PDB entry 7MI4 | electron microscopy, 3.20 A resolution | chains A and E of the 8 polymer chains in the assembly

Chain A:
Protein: CRISPR-associated exonuclease Cas4/endonuclease Cas1 fusion
From: Geobacter sulfurreducens
Notes: EC 3.1.-.-, 3.1.12.1
Reference sequence: Q74H36 (CS4F1_GEOSL); numbering as in UniProt (aligned over 1-559)
Amino-acid sequence (559 residues; row label = number of the first residue in the row):
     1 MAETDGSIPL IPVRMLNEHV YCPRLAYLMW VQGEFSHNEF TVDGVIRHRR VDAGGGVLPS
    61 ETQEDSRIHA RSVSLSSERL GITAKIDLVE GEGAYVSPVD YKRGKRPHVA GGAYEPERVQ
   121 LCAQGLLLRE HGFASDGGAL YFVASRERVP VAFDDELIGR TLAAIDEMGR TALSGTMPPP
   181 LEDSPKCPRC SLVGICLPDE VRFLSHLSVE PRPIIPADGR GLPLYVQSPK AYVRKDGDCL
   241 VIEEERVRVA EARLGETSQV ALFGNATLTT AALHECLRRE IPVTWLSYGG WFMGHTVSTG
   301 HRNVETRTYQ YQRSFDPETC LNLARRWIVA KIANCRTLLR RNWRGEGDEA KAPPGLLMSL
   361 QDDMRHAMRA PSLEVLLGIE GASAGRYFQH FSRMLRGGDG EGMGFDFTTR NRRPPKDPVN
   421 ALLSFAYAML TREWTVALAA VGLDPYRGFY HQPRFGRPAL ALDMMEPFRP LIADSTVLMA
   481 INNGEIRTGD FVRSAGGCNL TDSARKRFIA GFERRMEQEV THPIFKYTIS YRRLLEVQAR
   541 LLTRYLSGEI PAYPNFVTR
Disordered / not traced: 1-4, 559
Ion coordination: 4Fe-4S cluster Fe: Cys22, Cys187, Cys190, Cys196; Mn2+ site 1: His48, Asp87, Asp100, Tyr101; Mn2+ site 2: Glu380, Glu466
Residues lining bound ligands: 4Fe-4S cluster (SF4): Tyr21, Cys22, Arg24, Leu25, Leu28, Pro180, Leu181, Cys187, Cys190, Cys196, Pro198
Swiss-Prot annotation at these positions:
  - binding site ([4Fe-4S] cluster): Cys22, Cys187, Cys190, Cys196
  - binding site (Mn(2+)): Asp87, Asp100, Glu380, His451, Glu466
From the paper describing this entry:
  - binding site for the 35-nt DNA strand: Arg14, Asn17, Glu18, Tyr21, Leu25, Met29, Phe35, Glu117, Cys190, Ser191, Leu192
  - specificity-determining residues: Glu18
  - specificity-determining residues: Arg14, Leu25, Leu192 (by similarity / conservation)
  - catalytic residues: His48, Asp87, Asp100, Lys102
  - Mn2+ coordination: His48, Asp87, Asp100
  - mutagenesis - H48G, D100A: decreased catalytic activity
  - mutagenesis - S191A: decreased catalytic activity on Gsu-PAM
  - mutagenesis - E18Y: abolished catalytic activity on both PAMs

Chain E:
Protein: CRISPR-associated endoribonuclease Cas2
From: Geobacter sulfurreducens
Notes: EC 3.1.-.-
Reference sequence: Q74H35 (CAS2_GEOSL); residue numbers follow UniProt; this construct covers 1-95
Amino-acid sequence (95 residues; numbered 1 to 95; the number before each row is that of its first residue):
     1 MEHLYIVSYD IRNQRRWRRL FKTMHGFGCW LQLSVFQCRL DRIRIIKMEA AINEIVNHAE
    61 DHVLILDLGP AENVKPKVSS IGKTFDPILR QAVIV
Ion coordination: Mn2+: Tyr9, Asp10, Ser34 (shared with 1 residue of chain H)
Swiss-Prot annotation at these positions:
  - binding site (Mg(2+)): Asp10

Interface between chain A and chain E:
Contacting residue pairs (41):
  Asn38(A) with Ile43(E)
  Glu39(A) with Arg42(E), salt bridge; Ile43(E)
  Val42(A) with Ile43(E), hydrophobic
  Ile46(A) with Ala50(E), hydrophobic
  Asp218(A) with Ile43(E)
  Gly219(A) with Asp41(E), hydrogen bond (backbone-side chain); Ile43(E)
  Leu222(A) with Arg90(E); Gln91(E); Ala92(E)
  Pro223(A) with Ala92(E); Val93(E)
  Leu224(A) with Val93(E), hydrophobic
  Tyr225(A) with Val93(E), hydrogen bond (backbone-backbone); Ile94(E); Val95(E), hydrogen bond (backbone-backbone)
  Val226(A) with Val95(E)
  Gln227(A) with Ile94(E); Val95(E)
  Ser228(A) with Val95(E)
  Gly237(A) with Lys22(E)
  Asp238(A) with Lys22(E), salt bridge; Gly26(E)
  Cys239(A) with His25(E), hydrogen bond (side chain-backbone)
  Val249(A) with Val95(E), hydrophobic
  Ala250(A) with Val95(E), hydrophobic
  Ala252(A) with Val93(E), hydrophobic
  Arg253(A) with His25(E); Gly26(E); Phe27(E); Gly28(E)
  Gly255(A) with Arg44(E)
  Glu256(A) with Phe27(E); Arg39(E); Leu40(E); Arg44(E), salt bridge; Arg90(E), salt bridge
  Lys506(A) with Ile94(E); Val95(E)
  Ile509(A) with Ile94(E), hydrophobic
Interface residues without a listed pair, chain A (31 interface residues in all): Asp43, Arg49, Asp236, Ile242, Glu251, Ala510, Glu513
Interface residues without a listed pair, chain E (23 interface residues in all): Cys29, Ile46, Lys47, Glu54, Ile88
From the paper, about this interface:
  - interface residues, chain A: Glu39(A)
  - interface residues, chain E: Arg42(E)

In short:
Chain A and chain E form an interface of 31 and 23 residues respectively, with 4 hydrogen bonds and 4 salt
bridges. Polar contacts include Glu39(A)-Arg42(E), Asp238(A)-Lys22(E) and Glu256(A)-Arg44(E). The paper
reports catalytic residues His48(A), Asp87(A) and Asp100(A) among others; H48G and D100A of chain A reduce
catalytic activity; 4 substitutions were tested in all.
Here chain A is CRISPR-associated exonuclease Cas4/endonuclease Cas1 fusion and chain E is CRISPR-associated
endoribonuclease Cas2, both from Geobacter sulfurreducens. Entry 7MI4 (Symmetrical PAM-PAM prespacer bound
Cas4/Cas1/Cas2 complex) was determined by electron microscopy, deposited together with 7MI5, 7MI9, 7MIB and
7MID.
